PDB entry 2JJK | X-ray diffraction, 2.00 A resolution | chains C and D of the 4 polymer chains in the assembly

[Chain C (and D)]
Molecule: Fructose-1,6-bisphosphatase 1
Organism: Homo sapiens
Notes: EC 3.1.3.11; chain D of this document is another copy of the same molecule, construct and numbering; everything in this record applies to it too
UniProtKB: P09467 (F16P1_HUMAN); residues 0-337 here correspond to UniProt positions 1-338 (UniProt number = residue number + 1)
Amino-acid sequence (338 residues; each row starts with the number of its first residue; numbering starts at 0):
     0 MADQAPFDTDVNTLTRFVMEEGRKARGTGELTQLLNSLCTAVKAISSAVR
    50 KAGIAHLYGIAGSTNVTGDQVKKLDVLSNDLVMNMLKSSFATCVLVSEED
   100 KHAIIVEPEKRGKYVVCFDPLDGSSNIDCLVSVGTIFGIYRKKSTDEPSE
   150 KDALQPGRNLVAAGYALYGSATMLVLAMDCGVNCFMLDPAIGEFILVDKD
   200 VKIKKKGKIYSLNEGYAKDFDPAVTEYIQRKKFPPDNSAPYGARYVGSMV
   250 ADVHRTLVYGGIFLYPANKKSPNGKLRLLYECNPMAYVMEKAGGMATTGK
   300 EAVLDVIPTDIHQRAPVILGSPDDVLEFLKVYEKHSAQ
Disordered / not traced: 0-8, 62-70, 337 (chain D: 0-8, 62-71, 337)
Residues lining bound ligands: R15 (N,N'-(heptane-1,7-diyldicarbamoyl)bis(3-chlorobenzenesulfonamide)): V17, M18, E20, G21, R22, A24, G26, T27, G28, E29, L30, T31, L34, M177
Swiss-Prot annotation at these positions:
  - binding site (AMP): V17 to G21, T27 to T31, K112, Y113, R140
  - binding site (Mg(2+)): D68, E97, D118, L120, D121, E280
  - binding site (substrate): D121 to S124, N212 to Y215, R243 to M248, Y264, K274 to R276
  - modified residue: A1 (N-acetylalanine), K150 (N6-succinyllysine), Y215 (Phosphotyrosine), Y244 (Phosphotyrosine), Y264 (Phosphotyrosine)

[Chain C / chain D interface]
Residue-residue contacts - 127 pairs, chain C then chain D:
  V10(C) with Y57(D); G58(D); I59(D)
  V48(C) with S169(D); A170(D)
  R49(C) with R49(D); G168(D), hydrogen bond (side chain-backbone); S169(D), hydrogen bond (side chain-backbone); L186(D); P188(D)
  K50(C) with A170(D); D187(D); P188(D)
  A51(C) with D187(D); P188(D)
  G52(C) with D187(D), hydrogen bond (backbone-side chain); A189(D)
  I53(C) with D187(D), hydrogen bond (backbone-side chain)
  A54(C) with D187(D), hydrogen bond (backbone-side chain); I190(D), hydrophobic; I194(D), hydrophobic
  Y57(C) with V10(D); I194(D), hydrophobic; L195(D); V196(D)
  G58(C) with V10(D)
  I59(C) with V10(D), hydrophobic; I190(D), hydrophobic
  S124(C) with Y258(D)
  N125(C) with Y258(D), hydrogen bond
  I126(C) with S169(D)
  D127(C) with V257(D); Y258(D)
  C128(C) with L166(D); H253(D); R254(D); Y258(D), hydrophobic
  L129(C) with S131(D); L166(D), hydrophobic; G168(D); S169(D), hydrogen bond (backbone-backbone); A170(D); M172(D), hydrophobic
  V130(C) with S169(D)
  S131(C) with S131(D)
  L166(C) with L129(D), hydrophobic
  Y167(C) with S169(D)
  G168(C) with R49(D), hydrogen bond (backbone-side chain); L129(D); G168(D)
  S169(C) with V48(D); R49(D), hydrogen bond (backbone-side chain); L129(D), hydrogen bond (backbone-backbone); V130(D); Y167(D)
  A170(C) with V48(D); K50(D); L129(D)
  M172(C) with L129(D), hydrophobic
  M185(C) with K50(D); I53(D), hydrophobic
  L186(C) with R49(D)
  D187(C) with K50(D); A51(D); G52(D), hydrogen bond (side chain-backbone); I53(D), hydrogen bond (side chain-backbone); A54(D), hydrogen bond (side chain-backbone)
  P188(C) with R49(D); K50(D); A51(D)
  A189(C) with G52(D)
  I190(C) with A54(D), hydrophobic; I59(D), hydrophobic
  I194(C) with A54(D), hydrophobic; Y57(D), hydrophobic
  L195(C) with Y57(D)
  V196(C) with I53(D), hydrophobic; Y57(D)
  Y209(C) with E213(D); G214(D), hydrogen bond (side chain-backbone)
  N212(C) with G241(D); A242(D), hydrogen bond (side chain-backbone); R243(D)
  E213(C) with Y209(D); E213(D); K231(D), salt bridge; A242(D)
  G214(C) with Y209(D); P239(D); Y240(D); A242(D)
  A216(C) with K231(D)
  K217(C) with K231(D); F232(D); P239(D)
  K231(C) with E213(D), salt bridge; G214(D); A216(D); K217(D); K231(D)
  F232(C) with K217(D)
  S237(C) with K217(D)
  P239(C) with G214(D); Y215(D); K217(D)
  Y240(C) with G214(D); Y215(D)
  G241(C) with N212(D)
  A242(C) with N212(D), hydrogen bond (backbone-side chain); E213(D); G214(D); Y244(D)
  R243(C) with N212(D); Y244(D); V245(D); G246(D)
  Y244(C) with A242(D); R243(D); Y244(D), hydrogen bond (backbone-backbone)
  V245(C) with R243(D)
  G246(C) with R243(D)
  H253(C) with C128(D)
  R254(C) with C128(D)
  V257(C) with D127(D)
  Y258(C) with S124(D), hydrogen bond (side chain-backbone); N125(D), hydrogen bond; C128(D), hydrophobic
Also at the interface, not in a pair above, chain C (57 interface residues in all): V132, P233
Also at the interface, not in a pair above, chain D (57 interface residues in all): I126, V132, M185, P233

[Summary]
Chain C and chain D each contribute 57 residues to their interface, with 19 hydrogen bonds and 2 salt bridges.
Polar pairs include E213(C)-K231(D), R49(C)-G168(D) and R49(C)-S169(D). Chain C binds compound R15.
Chain C and chain D are both Fructose-1,6-bisphosphatase 1 (Homo sapiens); the structure,
Fructose-1,6-bisphosphatase(d-fructose-1,6-bisphosphate -1- phosphohydrolase) (e.c.3.1.3.11) complexed with a
dual binding amp site inhibitor, was determined by X-ray diffraction together with 2VT5 from the same study.
